Entry 8ADL (electron microscopy, 2.95 A resolution); this record covers chains C and W of the 22 polymer chains in the assembly.

Chain C:
Name: Maintenance of telomere capping protein 5
Source organism: Saccharomyces cerevisiae
UniProt: Q03897 (WDR59_YEAST); numbering as in UniProt (aligned over 1-1148)
Chain sequence (1148 residues; each row starts with the number of its first residue):
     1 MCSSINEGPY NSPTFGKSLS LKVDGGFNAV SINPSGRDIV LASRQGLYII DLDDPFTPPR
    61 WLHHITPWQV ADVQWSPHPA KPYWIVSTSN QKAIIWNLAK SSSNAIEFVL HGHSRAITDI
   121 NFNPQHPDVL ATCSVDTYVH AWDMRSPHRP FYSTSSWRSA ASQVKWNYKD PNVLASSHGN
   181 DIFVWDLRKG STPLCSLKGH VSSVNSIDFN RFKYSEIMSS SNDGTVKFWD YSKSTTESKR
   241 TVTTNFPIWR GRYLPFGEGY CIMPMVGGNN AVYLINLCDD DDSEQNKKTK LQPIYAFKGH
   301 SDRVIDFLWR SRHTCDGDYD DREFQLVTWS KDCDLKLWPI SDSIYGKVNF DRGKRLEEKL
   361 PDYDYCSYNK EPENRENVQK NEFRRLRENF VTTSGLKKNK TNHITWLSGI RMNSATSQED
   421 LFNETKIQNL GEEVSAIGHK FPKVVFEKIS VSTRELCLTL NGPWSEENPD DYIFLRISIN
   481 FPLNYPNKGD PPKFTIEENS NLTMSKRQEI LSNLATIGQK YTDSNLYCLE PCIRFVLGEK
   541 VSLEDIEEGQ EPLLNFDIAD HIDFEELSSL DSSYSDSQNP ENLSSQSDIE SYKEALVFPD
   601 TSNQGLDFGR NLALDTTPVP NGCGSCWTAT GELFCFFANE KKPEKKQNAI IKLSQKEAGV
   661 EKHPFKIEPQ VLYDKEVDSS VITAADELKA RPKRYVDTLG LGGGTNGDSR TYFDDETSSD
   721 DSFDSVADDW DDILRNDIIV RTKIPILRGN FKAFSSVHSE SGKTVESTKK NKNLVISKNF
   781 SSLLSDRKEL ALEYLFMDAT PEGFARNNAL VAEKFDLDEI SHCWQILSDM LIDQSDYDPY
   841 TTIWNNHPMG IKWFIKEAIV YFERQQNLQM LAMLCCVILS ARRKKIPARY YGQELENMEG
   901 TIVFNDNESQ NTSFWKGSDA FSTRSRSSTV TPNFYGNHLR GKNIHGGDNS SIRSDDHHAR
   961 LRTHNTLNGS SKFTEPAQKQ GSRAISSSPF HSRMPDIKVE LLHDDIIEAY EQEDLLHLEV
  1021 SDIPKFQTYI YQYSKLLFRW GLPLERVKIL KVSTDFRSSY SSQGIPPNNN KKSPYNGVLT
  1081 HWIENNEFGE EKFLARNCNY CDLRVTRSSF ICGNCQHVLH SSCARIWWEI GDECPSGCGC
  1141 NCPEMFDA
Unresolved in the structure: 1-7, 281-285, 375-382, 397-399, 414-426, 540-615, 640-771, 884-993, 1062-1072, 1148
Metal / ion sites: Zn2+ site 1: Cys1098, Cys1101, His1120, Cys1123; Zn2+ site 2: Cys1112, Cys1115, Cys1140, Cys1142; Zn2+ site 3: Cys1115, His1117, Cys1134, Cys1138
Curated features (UniProtKB/Swiss-Prot):
  - modified residue: Ser759 (Phosphoserine)

Chain W:
Name: Vacuolar membrane-associated protein IML1
Source organism: Saccharomyces cerevisiae
UniProt: P47170 (IML1_YEAST); residue numbers follow UniProt; this construct covers 1-1584
Chain sequence (1584 residues; each row starts with the number of its first residue):
     1 MFAKLHGKKQ RPISSINSQT PRTSNTTHAN SISLSSGNLI VGSNRNLRQK KEQFGSQQRA
    61 SGRKLISNKE NDDNVNNGGD NNYDNGERVH RHHIPGLKIK AYQAELGYHE SRFSENLVML
   121 NLVEFPDIKP GDLVELKTYH KNPSASNGDK KIYFIAKDFD GETKRRAKTS NVSILSGQLQ
   181 TLLDLPSRSR IWIKLKPNKF DLQADVVEFN IKDCLLNRGD MWVLSSKLVD TCVFMDQRLA
   241 FLDSIRGTIK GIYRNGKKIV SGYIGEQTRI IFRSESARLI FLIQITDEMW NFEETGEQLF
   301 QKMVNSFFPK IFKKWKDVDT HHTITIAFAI SMDLSDTSFK DLTPGESLKN SQDYFRIVVD
   361 QVSIIHWVDI METLREEFME IRKDLLNKQT DKGYSVANGR FSPVIKSNFL ELVNFATTIL
   421 TDPFKQLDLR HTTTHVMIIS PGSGLFDVDY SLLRLTGKKL LSLEMTMDLI CLSKAPLHIV
   481 PLFRYRDFEN KLHHCVPLWL SVFFWNDHDK KSNSEWTPRC KIYDLQMMGI TENELIREVD
   541 VEYLQLNKKV KSLSEFMNDY DKNAFEVKIL CAGSNTKQSK KLNSKFDTVF ENDVVVKARK
   601 IPATATTTHG NTKFIWRGPK VALPAIKDIQ KPNVIPDLSI KTIEASFYDD CNTTNDKIST
   661 PTTSNNDNLE MNDSLVSVRS ADNQNTSLAL DSLKGLSKRN SLKDFTQRVI TKFISNIDTS
   721 KNKKIKSTLL RDDVDNSPLG SNTPLPSSES KISGLKLQQK GLADENVISK RGNLIIKKNL
   781 SIFGLPSNEI MSGSPSSYLG SSHTRTSSKL SNMSDKAAFI TEGQKSKHDD SNTYSLTQQL
   841 KHRISETWVD IKSPSIPVSS EFANELLPIR WKDVWPKYVA RKYSKWRSFT TPAELPITIS
   901 DFPSKDDFDR NFIFRNHSVT LNTDQEQYNQ TYKDLLRDMI YMRLLTGFQI CVGRQVEKIE
   961 LSRESGESET VVNKYLDFNQ NDAFKLYLMI DSEIHRITCS SSGIIDVERY LRKDEANLFD
  1021 QVPSYIPLVK TRYESSFRDA MIDPLHVKRE SLNWNQIDQV LAGYGDNLID RKWHGFRAKY
  1081 VVLPTDIPPN TYSMVINGKS ETLNPEEIRV EGLRRLIGSI TRSRLRTEKE KKGRKTKREE
  1141 IQPEVMFYTG PLYNFINEQQ TSLESSAINF KDSIFVNDNN LLNRNVELSK LAYQIQRGED
  1201 RITLVNRKWH WKKHEKCFVG SEMVNWLIRN FSDIDTREDA IKYGQKVMKE GLFVHVLNKH
  1261 NFLDGHYFYQ FSPEYVMDTN KLEKTNSHRS TLSDPKQMLR KASTGSSNDP SAMTPFSSVV
  1321 PAISASNASV ADAKEPSRPI LMLSNSLVID VDPAGKSSKQ ESCTVHYDRV HNPDHCFHIR
  1381 LEWLTTTPKL IDDLVGNWSR LCERYGLKMI EIPWEELCTI PSVNPFHSFV EIKLAINPWE
  1441 DPEFKDRELF AKSKFYYHVY LLKASGFLLD NRASKFLQNQ DIEFDIMYSW GKPQFKYVQY
  1501 IHHTGAYVAE LRENGCLFLA PNNIYISRVN PGNIIGKIHS ASSSSLDAQK VILNFKSTCL
  1561 DYQKLRSIFL DAKEMWITGK IVED
Unresolved in the structure: 1-98, 507-514, 568-845, 875-885, 964-970, 977-980, 1013-1017, 1064-1069, 1095-1103, 1133-1145, 1161-1338, 1527-1549, 1579-1584
Curated features (UniProtKB/Swiss-Prot):
  - modified residue (Phosphoserine): Ser680, Ser737
What the authors report for this chain:
  - mutagenesis - R943A: decreased catalytic activity

Chain C / chain W interface:
Residue-residue contacts (36; chain C residue first):
  Pro67(C) - Met528(W)
  Trp68(C) - Gln526(W)
  Trp68(C) - Met527(W)
  Trp68(C) - Met528(W)  hydrophobic
  Gln91(C) - Met527(W)  hydrogen bond (side chain-backbone)
  Gln91(C) - Met528(W)
  Gln91(C) - Gly529(W)
  Lys92(C) - Met528(W)  hydrogen bond (side chain-backbone)
  Lys92(C) - Gly529(W)
  Lys92(C) - Thr531(W)
  Ile94(C) - Thr531(W)
  Asn104(C) - Asn533(W)  hydrogen bond
  Ile106(C) - Thr531(W)
  Ile106(C) - Asn533(W)
  Val109(C) - Thr531(W)
  His111(C) - Gly529(W)  hydrogen bond (side chain-backbone)
  His111(C) - Glu534(W)  salt bridge
  Arg115(C) - Phe292(W)
  Arg115(C) - Gln298(W)
  Tyr138(C) - Arg382(W)
  Tyr138(C) - Leu386(W)
  Ser153(C) - Ala397(W)
  Trp157(C) - Arg382(W)
  Trp157(C) - Lys383(W)
  Trp157(C) - Leu386(W)
  Trp157(C) - Asn387(W)
  Arg158(C) - Glu380(W)  salt bridge
  Arg188(C) - Tyr394(W)
  Lys189(C) - Tyr394(W)
  Gly190(C) - Tyr394(W)
  Gly190(C) - Ser395(W)
  Ser191(C) - Asn387(W)  hydrogen bond
  Ser191(C) - Ser395(W)  hydrogen bond (backbone-backbone)
  Ser191(C) - Ala397(W)
  Thr192(C) - Tyr394(W)
  Thr192(C) - Ser395(W)
Also at the interface, not in a pair above, chain C (26 interface residues in all): His64, Asn90, Ala105, Ser114, Asp136, Arg149, Thr154
Also at the interface, not in a pair above, chain W (21 interface residues in all): Asp336, Met379, Val396, Ile530

Summary:
The interface between chain C and chain W involves 26 residues on one side and 21 on the other, with 6
hydrogen bonds and 2 salt bridges. Polar pairs include His111(C)-Glu534(W), Arg158(C)-Glu380(W) and
Gln91(C)-Met527(W). Cys1098(C), Cys1101(C), His1120(C) and Cys1123(C) form the Zn2+ site 1. The paper reports
that R943A of chain W reduces catalytic activity.
Here chain C is Maintenance of telomere capping protein 5 and chain W is Vacuolar membrane-associated protein
IML1, both from Saccharomyces cerevisiae. Entry 8ADL (Cryo-EM structure of the SEA complex) was determined by
electron microscopy together with 8AE6 from the same study.
